PDB entry 8D9N | electron microscopy, 4.40 A resolution (low resolution: residue-level contacts below are approximate; hydrogen-bond / salt-bridge calls are withheld) | chains A and B

# Chain A (and B)
Protein: Anion exchange protein
Organism: Bos taurus
Notes: chain B of this document is another copy of the same molecule, construct and numbering; everything in this record applies to it too
Reference sequence: Q9XSW5 (Q9XSW5_BOVIN); residues 1-930 here = UniProt positions 1-930
Amino-acid sequence (930 residues; numbered 1 to 930; the number before each row is that of its first residue):
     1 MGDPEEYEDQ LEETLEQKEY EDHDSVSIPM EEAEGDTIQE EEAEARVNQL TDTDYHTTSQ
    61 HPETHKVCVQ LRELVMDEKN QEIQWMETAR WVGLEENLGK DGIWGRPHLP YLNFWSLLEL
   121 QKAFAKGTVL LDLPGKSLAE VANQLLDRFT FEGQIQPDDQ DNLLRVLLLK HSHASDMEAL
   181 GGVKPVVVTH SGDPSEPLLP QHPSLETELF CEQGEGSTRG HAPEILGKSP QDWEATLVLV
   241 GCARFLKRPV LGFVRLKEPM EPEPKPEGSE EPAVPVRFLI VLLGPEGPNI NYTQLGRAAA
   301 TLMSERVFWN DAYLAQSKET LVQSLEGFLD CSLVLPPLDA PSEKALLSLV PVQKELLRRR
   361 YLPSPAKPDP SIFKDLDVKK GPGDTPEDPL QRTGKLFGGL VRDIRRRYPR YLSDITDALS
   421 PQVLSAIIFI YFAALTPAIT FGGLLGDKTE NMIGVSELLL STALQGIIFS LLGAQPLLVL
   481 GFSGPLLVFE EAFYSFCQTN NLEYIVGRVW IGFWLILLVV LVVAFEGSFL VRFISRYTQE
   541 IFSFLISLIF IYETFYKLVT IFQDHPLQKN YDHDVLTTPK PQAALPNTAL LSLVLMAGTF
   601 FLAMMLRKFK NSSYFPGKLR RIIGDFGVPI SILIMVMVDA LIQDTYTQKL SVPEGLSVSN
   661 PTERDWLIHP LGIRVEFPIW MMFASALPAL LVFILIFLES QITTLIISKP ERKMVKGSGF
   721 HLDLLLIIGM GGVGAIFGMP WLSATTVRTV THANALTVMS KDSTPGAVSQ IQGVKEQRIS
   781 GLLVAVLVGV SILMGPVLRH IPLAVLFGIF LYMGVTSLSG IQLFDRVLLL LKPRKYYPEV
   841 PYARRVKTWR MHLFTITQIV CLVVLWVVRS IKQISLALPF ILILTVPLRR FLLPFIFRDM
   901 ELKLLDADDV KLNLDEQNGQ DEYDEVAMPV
Not modelled in the structure: 1-419, 708-719, 748-774, 910-930
What the authors report for this chain:
  - contacts within the chain: Asp447-Lys557 (salt bridge), Lys448-Glu553 (salt bridge), Glu491-Arg869 (salt bridge)
  - contacts within the chain: Glu776-Ser780 (hydrogen bond) (from molecular simulation)
  - disease-associated variants - R748C, T749P, H752R (citing earlier work)

# Interface between chain A and chain B
Residue-residue contacts - 34 pairs, chain A then chain B:
  Leu567(A) - Ile642(B)
  Leu567(A) - Asp644(B)
  Leu567(A) - Thr645(B)
  Gln568(A) - Asn587(B)
  Lys569(A) - Asp644(B)
  Asn570(A) - His573(B)
  Tyr571(A) - His573(B)
  Tyr571(A) - Asn587(B)
  His573(A) - Asn570(B)
  His573(A) - Tyr571(B)
  His573(A) - His573(B)
  Pro586(A) - Pro586(B)
  Asn587(A) - Gln568(B)
  Asn587(A) - Tyr571(B)
  Asn587(A) - Asn587(B)
  Leu590(A) - Leu591(B)
  Leu591(A) - Leu590(B)
  Val594(A) - Val594(B)
  Lys608(A) - Lys608(B)
  Ser613(A) - Lys832(B)
  Ser613(A) - Pro833(B)
  Tyr614(A) - Lys832(B)
  Phe615(A) - Pro833(B)
  Pro616(A) - Pro833(B)
  Ile642(A) - Leu567(B)
  Asp644(A) - Leu567(B)
  Asp644(A) - Lys569(B)
  Thr645(A) - Leu567(B)
  Lys832(A) - Ser613(B)
  Lys832(A) - Tyr614(B)
  Pro833(A) - Ser613(B)
  Pro833(A) - Phe615(B)
  Pro833(A) - Pro616(B)
  Tyr836(A) - Ser613(B)
Interface residues without a listed pair, chain A (27 interface residues in all): Leu593, Gly617, Arg620, Leu831, Lys835
Interface residues without a listed pair, chain B (28 interface residues in all): Leu593, Gly617, Arg620, Leu828, Leu831, Lys835, Tyr836

# In short
27 residues of chain A and 28 residues of chain B are in contact. From the paper: contacts within the chain
involving Asp447(A), Lys557(A) and Lys448(A) among others.
Chain A and chain B are both Anion exchange protein (Bos taurus); the structure, CryoEM structures of bAE1
captured in multiple states, was determined by electron microscopy, deposited together with 8E34 and 8EEQ.
